6AXW - chain A; structure by X-ray diffraction, 2.40 A resolution.

== Chain A ==
Protein: HIV-1 capsid protein
From: Human immunodeficiency virus 1
UniProt: B6DRA0 (B6DRA0_9HIV1); residues 1-230 here correspond to UniProt positions 133-362 (UniProt number = residue number + 132)
Amino-acid sequence (230 residues; each row starts with the number of its first residue):
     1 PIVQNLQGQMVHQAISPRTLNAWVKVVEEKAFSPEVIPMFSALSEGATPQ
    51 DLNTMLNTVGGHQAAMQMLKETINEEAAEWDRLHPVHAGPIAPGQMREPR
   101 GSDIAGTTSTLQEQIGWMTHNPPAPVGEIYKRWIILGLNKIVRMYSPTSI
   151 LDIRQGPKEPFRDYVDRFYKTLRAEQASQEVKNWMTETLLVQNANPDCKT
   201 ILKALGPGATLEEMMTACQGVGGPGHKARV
Not modelled in the structure: 4-10, 221-230
Construct notes: engineered mutation Ala-124 (Ile256 in B6DRA0)
Cystine bridges: Cys-198/Cys-218
What the authors report for this chain:
  - mutagenesis - I124A: abolished growth in response to Jurkat cells
  - mutagenesis - I124A: decreased growth in response to MT-4 cells
  - conformationally variable residues (loop rearrangement): Ala-92 to Met-96
  - mutagenesis - V11I/T58A/I124A, V11I/T58A/P122A, P123A, P125A: unchanged growth
  - mutagenesis - T58A/I124A: decreased growth
  - mutagenesis - V36I/P122A, A105T/P122A, T107I/P122A: abolished growth

== Summary ==
The paper reports that V36I/P122A, A105T/P122A and T107I/P122A abolish growth; conformational variability at
Ala-92; 9 substitutions were tested in all.
Chain A is HIV-1 capsid protein (Human immunodeficiency virus 1); the structure, Structure of the I124A mutant
of the HIV-1 capsid protein, was determined by X-ray diffraction, deposited together with 6AXR.
